PDB entry 4QW8 | X-ray diffraction, 2.29 A resolution | chains A and D of the 3 polymer chains in the assembly

# Chain A
Name: DNA polymerase IV
Source organism: Sulfolobus solfataricus
Notes: EC 2.7.7.7; fragment: Dpo4
UniProtKB: Q97W02 (DPO4_SULSO); residues 1-341 here = UniProt positions 1-341
Amino-acid sequence (349 residues; each row starts with the number of its first residue):
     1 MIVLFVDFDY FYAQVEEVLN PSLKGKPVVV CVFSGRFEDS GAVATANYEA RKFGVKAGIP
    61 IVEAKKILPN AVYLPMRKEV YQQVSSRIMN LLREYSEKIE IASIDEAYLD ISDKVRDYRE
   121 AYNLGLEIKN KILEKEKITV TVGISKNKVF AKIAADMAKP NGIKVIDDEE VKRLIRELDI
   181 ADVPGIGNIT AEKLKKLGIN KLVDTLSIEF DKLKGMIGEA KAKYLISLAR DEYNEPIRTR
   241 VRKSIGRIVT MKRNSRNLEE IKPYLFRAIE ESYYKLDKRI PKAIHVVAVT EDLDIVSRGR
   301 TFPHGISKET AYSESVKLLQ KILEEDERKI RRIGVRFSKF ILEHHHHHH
Unresolved in the structure: 342-349
Construct notes: expression tag (342-349)
Metal / ion sites: Ca2+ site 1: Asp7, Glu106 (shared with 1 residue of chain C); Ca2+ site 2: Asp7, Phe8, Asp105 (together with 2'-deoxycytidine-5'-triphosphate); Ca2+ site 3: Ala181, Ile186
Ligand contacts: 2'-deoxycytidine-5'-triphosphate (DCP): Asp7, Phe8, Asp9, Tyr10, Phe11, Tyr12, Ala44, Thr45, Arg51, Ala57, Gly58, Ile104, Asp105, Lys159
Swiss-Prot annotation at these positions:
  - active site: Glu106
  - binding site (Mg(2+)): Asp7, Asp105
  - site: Tyr12 (Substrate discrimination)
Reported in the primary citation:
  - binding site for 2'-deoxycytidine-5'-triphosphate: Tyr12

# Chain D
Molecule: 16-nt DNA strand
Sequence (16 nucleotides; numbered 3 to 18; the number before each row is that of its first residue):
     3 CAGGAGTCCT GTAGCC

# Chain A / chain D interface
Residue-residue contacts - 35 pairs, chain A then chain D:
  Val32(A) - DG5(D)  sugar contact
  Val32(A) - DG6(D)  sugar contact
  Phe37(A) - DA4(D)  phosphate contact
  Ser40(A) - DA4(D)  phosphate contact
  Gly41(A) - DA4(D)  hydrogen bond to the phosphate
  Gly41(A) - DG5(D)  sugar contact
  Ala42(A) - DG5(D)  sugar contact
  Ala44(A) - DG5(D)  base contact
  Pro60(A) - DC3(D)  base contact
  Lys78(A) - DA7(D)  sugar contact
  Gly218(A) - DT12(D)  phosphate contact
  Glu219(A) - DT12(D)  hydrogen bond to the phosphate
  Ala220(A) - DC11(D)  phosphate contact
  Ala220(A) - DT12(D)  hydrogen bond to the phosphate
  Arg238(A) - DC10(D)  salt bridge to the phosphate
  Arg240(A) - DT9(D)  sugar contact
  Arg242(A) - DT9(D)  phosphate contact
  Lys243(A) - DT9(D)  hydrogen bond to the phosphate
  Lys243(A) - DC10(D)  salt bridge to the phosphate
  Ser244(A) - DG8(D)  sugar contact
  Ser244(A) - DT9(D)  hydrogen bond to the phosphate
  Ile245(A) - DG8(D)  phosphate contact
  Gly246(A) - DG8(D)  hydrogen bond to the phosphate
  Arg247(A) - DA7(D)  salt bridge to the phosphate
  Ile248(A) - DG6(D)  sugar contact
  Ile248(A) - DA7(D)  hydrogen bond to the phosphate
  Thr250(A) - DG6(D)  hydrogen bond to the phosphate
  Lys275(A) - DA7(D)  salt bridge to the phosphate
  Leu293(A) - DA4(D)  sugar contact
  Arg331(A) - DA4(D)  salt bridge to the phosphate
  Arg331(A) - DG5(D)  salt bridge to the phosphate
  Arg332(A) - DG5(D)  salt bridge to the phosphate
  Arg332(A) - DG6(D)  salt bridge to the phosphate
  Arg336(A) - DA7(D)  sugar contact
  Arg336(A) - DG8(D)  salt bridge to the phosphate
Interface residues without a listed pair, chain A (34 interface residues in all): Phe33, Ser34, Asp39, Val43, Gly58, Met76, Val241, Val249

# In short
Chain A and chain D form an interface of 34 and 10 residues respectively; the contacts include 8 hydrogen
bonds and 9 salt bridges. Polar pairs include Gly41(A)-DA4(D), Glu219(A)-DT12(D) and Ala220(A)-DT12(D). Bound
to chain A: 2'-deoxycytidine-5'-triphosphate. From the paper: a binding site for
2'-deoxycytidine-5'-triphosphate at Tyr12(A).
Here chain A is DNA polymerase IV (Sulfolobus solfataricus) and chain D is a 16-nt DNA strand. Entry 4QW8
(TERNARY CRYSTAL STRUCTURES of A Y-FAMILY DNA POLYMERASE DPO4 FROM SULFOLOBUS SOLFATARICUS IN COMPLEX WITH DNA
...) was determined by X-ray diffraction together with 4QW9, 4QWA, 4QWB, 4QWC, 4QWD and 4QWE from the same
study.
